5ZJF - chains A and C of the 4 polymer chains in the assembly; structure by X-ray diffraction, 2.60 A resolution.

Chain A (and C):
Protein: L-lactate dehydrogenase A chain
From: Homo sapiens
Notes: EC 1.1.1.27; chain C of this document is another copy of the same molecule, construct and numbering; everything in this record applies to it too
UniProtKB: P00338 (LDHA_HUMAN); residues 1-331 here correspond to UniProt positions 2-332 (UniProt number = residue number + 1)
Amino-acid sequence (337 residues; each row starts with the number of its first residue; numbers below 1 keep their minus sign (His-5 is residue -5)):
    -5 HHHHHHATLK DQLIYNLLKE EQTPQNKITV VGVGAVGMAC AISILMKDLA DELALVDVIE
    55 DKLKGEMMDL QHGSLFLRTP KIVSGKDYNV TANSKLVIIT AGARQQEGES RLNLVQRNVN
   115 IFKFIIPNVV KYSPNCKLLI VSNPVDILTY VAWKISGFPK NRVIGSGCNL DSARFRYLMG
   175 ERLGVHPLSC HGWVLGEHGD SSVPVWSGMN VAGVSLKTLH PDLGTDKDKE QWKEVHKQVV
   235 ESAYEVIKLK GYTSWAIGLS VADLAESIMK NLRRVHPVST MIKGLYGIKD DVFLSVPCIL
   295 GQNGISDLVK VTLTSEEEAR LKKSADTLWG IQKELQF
Not modelled in the structure: -5 to 0
Differences from the reference sequence: expression tag (-5 to 0)
Curated features (UniProtKB/Swiss-Prot):
  - active site: His192 (Proton acceptor)
  - binding site (NAD(+)): Arg98, Asn137
  - binding site (substrate): Arg105, Asn137, Arg168, Thr247
  - modified residue: Ala1 (N-acetylalanine), Lys4 (N6-acetyllysine), Tyr9 (Phosphotyrosine), Lys13 (N6-acetyllysine), Thr17 (Phosphothreonine), Lys56 (N6-acetyllysine), Lys80 (N6-acetyllysine), Lys117 (N6-acetyllysine), Lys125 (N6-acetyllysine), Lys223 (N6-acetyllysine), Lys231 (N6-acetyllysine), Tyr238 (Phosphotyrosine), Lys242 (N6-acetyllysine), Thr308 (Phosphothreonine), Ser309 (Phosphoserine), Lys317 (N6-acetyllysine), Thr321 (Phosphothreonine)
  - cross-link: Lys56 (Glycyl lysine isopeptide (Lys-Gly) (interchain with G-Cter in SUMO2))
Small-molecule neighbours: Machilin A (9G9; 5,5'-[(2R,3S)-2,3-dimethylbutane-1,4-diyl]bis(2H-1,3-benzodioxole)): Arg170, Leu182, Ser183, His185, Trp187, Gly202, Asn204, Ala206, Gly207, Val269
From the paper describing this entry:
  - binding site for Machilin A: Ser183
  - conformationally variable residues (loop rearrangement): Ala97 to Asn114

Chain A / chain C interface:
Pairs across the interface (31; chain A residue first):
  Gly178(A) - Arg267(C)  hydrogen bond (backbone-side chain)
  Val179(A) - Arg267(C)
  Val179(A) - Val269(C)  hydrophobic
  His180(A) - Leu266(C)
  His180(A) - Arg267(C)  hydrogen bond (backbone-backbone)
  Leu182(A) - Arg268(C)
  Ser183(A) - Arg268(C)
  Ser183(A) - Val269(C)  hydrogen bond (side chain-backbone)
  His185(A) - His185(C)
  Trp187(A) - Ala206(C)  hydrogen bond (side chain-backbone)
  Trp187(A) - Gly207(C)
  Gly202(A) - Gly207(C)
  Val205(A) - Val303(C)  hydrophobic
  Ala206(A) - Trp187(C)
  Ala206(A) - Pro291(C)  hydrophobic
  Gly207(A) - Trp187(C)
  Gly207(A) - Gly202(C)
  Val208(A) - Val305(C)  hydrophobic
  Leu266(A) - His180(C)
  Arg267(A) - Gly178(C)  hydrogen bond (side chain-backbone)
  Arg267(A) - Val179(C)
  Arg267(A) - His180(C)  hydrogen bond (backbone-backbone)
  Arg268(A) - Leu182(C)
  Arg268(A) - Ser183(C)
  Val269(A) - Val179(C)  hydrophobic
  Val269(A) - Ser183(C)  hydrogen bond (backbone-side chain)
  Pro291(A) - Ala206(C)  hydrophobic
  Ile293(A) - Val179(C)  hydrophobic
  Val303(A) - Val205(C)  hydrophobic
  Val305(A) - Val208(C)  hydrophobic
  Thr306(A) - Leu213(C)
Other interface residues (no listed pair), chain A (23 interface residues in all): Ser201, Leu213
Other interface residues (no listed pair), chain C (24 interface residues in all): Ser201, Ile293, Lys304, Thr306

In short:
Chain A and chain C form an interface of 23 and 24 residues respectively, with 7 hydrogen bonds. Among the
polar pairs are Gly178(A)-Arg267(C), Ser183(A)-Val269(C) and Trp187(A)-Ala206(C). Ligands of chain A: Machilin
A. From the paper: a binding site for Machilin A at Ser183(A); conformational variability at Ala97(A).
Chain A and chain C are both L-lactate dehydrogenase A chain (Homo sapiens); the structure, LDHA-MA, was
determined by X-ray diffraction (same publication as 5ZJD and 5ZJE).
